8SOD - chains E and B of the 6 polymer chains in the assembly; structure by electron microscopy, 3.40 A resolution.

[Chain E]
Molecule: Guanine nucleotide-binding protein G(I)/G(S)/G(T) subunit beta-1
Organism: Bos taurus
UniProtKB: P62871 (GBB1_BOVIN); numbering as in UniProt (aligned over 1-340)
Sequence (340 residues; each row starts with the number of its first residue):
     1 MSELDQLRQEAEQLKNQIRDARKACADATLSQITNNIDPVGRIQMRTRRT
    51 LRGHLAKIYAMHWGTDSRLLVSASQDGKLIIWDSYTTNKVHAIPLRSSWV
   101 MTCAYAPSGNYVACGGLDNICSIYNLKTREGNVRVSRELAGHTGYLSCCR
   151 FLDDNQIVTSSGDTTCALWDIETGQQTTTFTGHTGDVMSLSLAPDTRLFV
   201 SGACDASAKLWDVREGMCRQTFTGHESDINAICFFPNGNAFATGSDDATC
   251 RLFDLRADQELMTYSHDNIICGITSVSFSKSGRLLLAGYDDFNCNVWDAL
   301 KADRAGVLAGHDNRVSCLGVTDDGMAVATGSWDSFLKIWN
Disordered / not traced: 1
UniProt features mapped onto this chain:
  - modified residue: Ser2 (N-acetylserine), His266 (Phosphohistidine)

[Chain B]
Molecule: Phosphoinositide 3-kinase regulatory subunit 5
Organism: Sus scrofa
UniProtKB: A0A8D0T2D6 (A0A8D0T2D6_PIG); residues 1-877 here = UniProt positions 1-877
Sequence (890 residues; each row starts with the number of its first residue):
     1 MQPGATTCTEDRIQHALERCLHGLSLSRRSTSWSAGLCLNCWSLQELVSR
    51 DPGHFLILLEQILQKTREVQEKGTYDLLAPLALLFYSTVLCTPHFPPDSD
   101 LLLKAARTYHRFLTWPVPYCSICQELLTFIDAELKAPGISYQRLVRAEQG
   151 LSTRSHRSSTVTVLLLNPVEVQAEFLDVADKLSTPGPSPHSAYITLLLHA
   201 FQATFGAHCDLSGLHRRLQSKTLAELEAIFTETAEAQELASGIGDAAEAR
   251 QWLRTKLQAVGEKAGFPGVLDTAKPGKLRTIPIPVARCYTYSWNQDSFDI
   301 LQEILLKEQELLQPEILDDEEDEDEEDEEEDLDADGHCAERDSVLSTGSA
   351 ASHASTLSLASSQASGPTLSRQLLTSFVSGLSDGVDSGYMEDIEESAYER
   401 PRRPGGHERRGHRRPGQKFNRIYKLFKSTSQMVLRRDSRSLEGSPDSGPP
   451 LRRAGSLCSPLDSPTLPPSRAQRSRSLPQPKLSPQLPGWLLAPASRHQRR
   501 RPFLSGDEDPKASTLRVVVFGSDRISGKVARAYSNLRRLENNRPLLTRFF
   551 KLQFFYVPVKRSRGTGTPTSPAPRSQTPPLPTDAPRHPGPAELGAAPWEE
   601 STNDISHYLGMLDPWYERNVLGLMHLPPEVLCQSLKAEPRPLEGSPAQLP
   651 ILADMLLYYCRFAARPVLLQVYQTELTFITGEKTTEIFIHSLELGHSAAT
   701 RAIKASGPGSKRLGIDGDREAVPLTLQIIYSKGAISGRSRWSNMEKLCTS
   751 VNLSKACRQQEELDSSTEALTLNLTEVVKRQTPKSKKGFNQISTSQIKVD
   801 KVQIIGSNSCPFAVCLDQDERKILQSVIRCEVSPCYKPEKSSLCPPPQRP
   851 SYPPAPATPDLCSLLCLPIMTFSGALPGGGGSDYKDDDDK
Disordered / not traced: 1-8, 23-37, 308-511, 560-603, 624-648, 714-719, 757-766, 782-788, 836-865, 874-890
Sequence notes: expression tag (878-890)
From the paper describing this entry:
  - conformationally variable residues: Ile689, Leu816 to Cys830

[Chain E / chain B interface]
Contacting residue pairs (17; chain E residue first):
  Lys57(E) with Leu713(B), hydrogen bond (side chain-backbone)
  Tyr59(E) with Leu713(B), hydrophobic
  Gln75(E) with Ile703(B)
  Arg96(E) with Ser826(B)
  Trp99(E) with Ile703(B), hydrophobic; Ser706(B); Leu713(B)
  Met101(E) with Leu713(B), hydrophobic
  Tyr145(E) with Pro708(B)
  Ser147(E) with Arg712(B), hydrogen bond (backbone-side chain)
  Asp186(E) with Pro708(B)
  Met188(E) with Arg712(B), hydrogen bond (backbone-side chain)
  Asp246(E) with Lys711(B), salt bridge
  Arg314(E) with Lys711(B), hydrogen bond (side chain-backbone); Arg712(B)
  Trp332(E) with Arg712(B); Leu713(B)
Interface residues without a listed pair, chain E (15 interface residues in all): Ser227, Asn230
Interface residues without a listed pair, chain B (9 interface residues in all): Ala699, Ala702
The authors on this interface:
  - specific contacts: Lys711(B)-Asp246(E) (salt bridge), Arg712(B)-Met188(E) (hydrogen bond), Leu713(B)-Trp99(E) (hydrophobic contact), Leu713(B)-Met101(E) (hydrophobic contact)
  - interface residues, chain B: Gly709(B), Arg712(B)

[Summary]
Chain E and chain B form an interface of 15 and 9 residues respectively, with 4 hydrogen bonds and 1 salt
bridge. Among the polar pairs are Asp246(E)-Lys711(B), Lys57(E)-Leu713(B) and Ser147(E)-Arg712(B). The paper
describes a salt bridge between Lys711(B) and Asp246(E); a hydrogen bond between Arg712(B) and Met188(E);
hydrophobic contacts between Leu713(B) and Trp99(E) and Leu713(B) and Met101(E). The paper reports interface
residues Gly709(B) and Arg712(B); conformational variability at Ile689(B) and Leu816(B).
Chain E is Guanine nucleotide-binding protein G(I)/G(S)/G(T) subunit beta-1 (Bos taurus) and chain B is
Phosphoinositide 3-kinase regulatory subunit 5 (Sus scrofa); the structure, Phosphoinositide phosphate 3
kinase gamma bound with ADP and two Gbetagamma subunits in State 1, was determined by electron microscopy
together with 8SO9, 8SOA, 8SOB, 8SOC and 8SOE from the same study.
